Entry 6JHV (X-ray diffraction, 2.32 A resolution); this record covers chains A and B.

# Chain A (and B)
Name: AcrIIC3
Organism: Neisseria meningitidis
Notes: chain B of this document is another copy of the same molecule, construct and numbering; everything in this record applies to it too
Chain sequence (117 residues; row label = number of the first residue in the row):
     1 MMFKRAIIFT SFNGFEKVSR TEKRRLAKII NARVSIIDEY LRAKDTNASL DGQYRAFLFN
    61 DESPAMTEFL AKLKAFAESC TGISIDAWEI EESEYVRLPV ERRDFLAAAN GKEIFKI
Not modelled in the structure: 1
Modified / non-standard residues: Mse-1 (selenomethionine); Mse-2 (selenomethionine; parent Met); Mse-66 (selenomethionine; parent Met)

# How chain A and chain B interact
Pairs across the interface - 16 pairs, chain A then chain B:
  Asn-13(A) / Arg-20(B)
  Gly-14(A) / Arg-24(B)  hydrogen bond (backbone-side chain)
  Phe-15(A) / Arg-24(B)
  Phe-15(A) / Ala-27(B)  hydrophobic
  Phe-15(A) / Lys-28(B)  hydrogen bond (backbone-side chain)
  Phe-15(A) / Asn-31(B)
  Phe-15(A) / Ala-43(B)
  Phe-15(A) / Asp-45(B)
  Ala-77(A) / Lys-44(B)  hydrogen bond (backbone-side chain)
  Ser-79(A) / Glu-39(B)
  Cys-80(A) / Lys-44(B)  hydrogen bond (backbone-side chain)
  Thr-81(A) / Arg-42(B)
  Thr-81(A) / Ala-43(B)
  Thr-81(A) / Lys-44(B)
  Ile-83(A) / Lys-44(B)  hydrogen bond (backbone-side chain)
  Ile-117(A) / Lys-44(B)
Other interface residues (no listed pair), chain A (11 interface residues in all): Glu-16, Glu-78

# In short
11 residues of chain A and 10 residues of chain B are in contact, with 5 hydrogen bonds. Among the polar pairs
are Gly-14(A)/Arg-24(B), Phe-15(A)/Lys-28(B) and Ala-77(A)/Lys-44(B).
Chain A and chain B are both AcrIIC3 (Neisseria meningitidis); the structure, Structure of anti-CRISPR
AcrIIC3, was determined by X-ray diffraction together with 6JHW from the same study.
